PDB entry 4UHU | X-ray diffraction, 1.30 A resolution | chain A

Chain A:
Protein: Gnca lactamase W229D
Organism: Synthetic construct
Notes: EC 3.5.2.6
Amino-acid sequence (268 residues; each row starts with the number of its first residue; note: 3 numbers in that range are skipped by the numbering (no residue carries them; nothing is unmodelled there)):
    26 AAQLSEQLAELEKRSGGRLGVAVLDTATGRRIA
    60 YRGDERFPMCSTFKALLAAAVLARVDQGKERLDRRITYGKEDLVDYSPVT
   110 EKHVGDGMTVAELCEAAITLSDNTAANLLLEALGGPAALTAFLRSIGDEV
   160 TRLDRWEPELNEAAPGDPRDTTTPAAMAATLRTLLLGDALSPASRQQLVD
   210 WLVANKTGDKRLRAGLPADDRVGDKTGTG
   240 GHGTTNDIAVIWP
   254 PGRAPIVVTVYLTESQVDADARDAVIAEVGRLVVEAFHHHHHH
Unresolved in the structure: 26-27, 295-296
Reported in the primary citation:
  - catalytic residues: Asp229
  - mutagenesis - D228A: unchanged catalytic activity
  - mutagenesis - F290W: increased catalytic activity on Kemp elimination

In short:
From the paper: the catalytic residue Asp229; F290W increases catalytic activity on Kemp elimination.
Chain A is Gnca lactamase W229D (Synthetic construct); the structure, W229D mutant of the last common ancestor
of Gram-negative bacteria (GNCA) beta-lactamase class A, was determined by X-ray diffraction (same publication
as 5FQM, 5FQQ, 5FQI, 5FQJ and 5FQK).
